PDB entry 3DKS | X-ray diffraction, 1.90 A resolution | chains D and F of the 3 polymer chains in the assembly

[Chain D]
Name: Thiol:disulfide interchange protein dsbA
Source organism: Shigella flexneri
Notes: EC 1.8.4.2
UniProt: P52235 (DSBA_SHIFL); residues 1-189 here correspond to UniProt positions 20-208 (UniProt number = residue number + 19)
Sequence (189 residues; each row starts with the number of its first residue):
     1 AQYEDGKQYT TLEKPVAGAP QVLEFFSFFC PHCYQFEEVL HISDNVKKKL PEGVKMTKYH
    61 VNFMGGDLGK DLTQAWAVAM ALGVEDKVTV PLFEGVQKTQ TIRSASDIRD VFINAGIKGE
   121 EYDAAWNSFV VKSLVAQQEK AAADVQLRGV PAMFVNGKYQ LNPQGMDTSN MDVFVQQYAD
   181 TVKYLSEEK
Unresolved in the structure: 1, 188-189
What the authors report for this chain:
  - catalytic residues: Cys30
  - binding site for siga peptide: Phe29

[Chain F]
Name: siga peptide
Sequence (10 residues; row label = number of the first residue in the row; numbering starts at 0):
     0 XPIPFLSQKD
Unresolved in the structure: 9
Modified / non-standard residues: ACE (acetyl group) at position 0; Ser6 (l-homoserine; HSE)

[Interface between chain D and chain F]
Pairs across the interface (12; chain D residue first):
  Cys30(D) with Ser6(F), covalent bond
  Pro31(D) with Pro3(F); Phe4(F), hydrophobic; Ser6(F)
  His32(D) with Phe4(F)
  Phe63(D) with Lys8(F)
  Met64(D) with Ser6(F)
  Arg148(D) with Gln7(F); Lys8(F), hydrogen bond (backbone-backbone)
  Gly149(D) with Ser6(F); Gln7(F)
  Val150(D) with Ser6(F), hydrogen bond (backbone-backbone)
Interface residues without a listed pair, chain F (6 interface residues in all): Leu5

[In short]
8 residues of chain D face 6 of chain F across their interface; the contacts include 1 covalent bond and 2
hydrogen bonds. The backbones hydrogen-bond at Arg148(D)-Lys8(F) and Val150(D)-Ser6(F). From the paper: the
catalytic residue Cys30(D); a binding site for siga peptide at Phe29(D).
Here chain D is Thiol:disulfide interchange protein dsbA (Shigella flexneri) and chain F is siga peptide.
Entry 3DKS (DsbA substrate complex) was determined by X-ray diffraction.
